7P72 - chains A and B; structure by X-ray diffraction, 2.15 A resolution.

[Chain A]
Name: Sorting nexin-27, Annexin A2
Organism: Homo sapiens
Reference sequence: chimeric construct of Q96L92, P07355: residues 39-141 from Q96L92 (SNX27_HUMAN) positions 39-141 (same numbers); residues 143-460 from P07355 positions 22-339 (UniProt number = residue number - 121)
Sequence (426 residues; numbered 35 to 460; the number before each row is that of its first residue):
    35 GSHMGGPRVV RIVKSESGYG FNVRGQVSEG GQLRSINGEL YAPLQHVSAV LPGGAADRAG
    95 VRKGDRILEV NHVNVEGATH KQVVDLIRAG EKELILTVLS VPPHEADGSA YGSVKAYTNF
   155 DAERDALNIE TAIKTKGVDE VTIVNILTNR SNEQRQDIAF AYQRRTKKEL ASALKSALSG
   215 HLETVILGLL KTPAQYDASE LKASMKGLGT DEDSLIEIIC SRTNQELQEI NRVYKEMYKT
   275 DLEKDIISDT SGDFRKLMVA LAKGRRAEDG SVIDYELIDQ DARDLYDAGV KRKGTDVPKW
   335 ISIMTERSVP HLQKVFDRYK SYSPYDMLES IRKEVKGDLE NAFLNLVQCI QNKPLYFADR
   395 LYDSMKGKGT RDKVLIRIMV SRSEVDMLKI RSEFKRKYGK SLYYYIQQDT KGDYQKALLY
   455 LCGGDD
Disordered / not traced: 35-37, 61-76, 138-141
Construct notes: expression tag (35-38); linker (142); conflict Glu187 (Ala66 in P07355)
Ion coordination: Ca2+ site 1: Gly171, Val172, Glu174; Ca2+ site 2: Lys209, Leu212, Glu217; Ca2+ site 3: Met239, Gly241, Gly243, Asp283; Ca2+ site 4: Gly323, Arg326, Gly328, Glu368; Ca2+ site 5: Ser355, Met399, Gly401, Gly403, Asp443
Swiss-Prot annotation at these positions:
  - modified residue: Ser51 (Phosphoserine), Ser62 (Phosphoserine), Tyr145 (Phosphotyrosine), Ser147 (Phosphoserine), Lys170 (N6-acetyllysine), Lys273 (N6-acetyllysine), Ser305 (Phosphoserine), Tyr320 (Phosphotyrosine), Lys348 (N6-acetyllysine)
  - cross-link: Lys170 (Glycyl lysine isopeptide (Lys-Gly) (interchain with G-Cter in SUMO1))

[Chain B]
Name: Envelope small membrane protein
Notes: engineered mutation(s): N-terminal biotin label
Reference sequence: K9N5R3 (VEMP_MERS1); numbering as in UniProt (aligned over 73-82)
Sequence (14 residues; row label = number of the first residue in the row):
    69 TDDSKPPLPP DEWV
Disordered / not traced: 69-76
Construct notes: linker (69-72)

[How chain A and chain B interact]
Residue-residue contacts (23):
  Gly52(A) with Val82(B)
  Tyr53(A) with Val82(B), hydrogen bond (backbone-backbone)
  Gly54(A) with Val82(B), hydrogen bond (backbone-backbone)
  Phe55(A) with Trp81(B); Val82(B), hydrogen bond (backbone-backbone)
  Asn56(A) with Asp79(B), hydrogen bond; Glu80(B), hydrogen bond (side chain-backbone); Trp81(B)
  Val57(A) with Asp79(B); Glu80(B), hydrogen bond (backbone-backbone); Val82(B), hydrophobic
  Arg58(A) with Pro78(B); Asp79(B)
  Gly59(A) with Pro77(B); Pro78(B), hydrogen bond (backbone-backbone)
  Ala83(A) with Trp81(B), hydrophobic
  Leu85(A) with Trp81(B), hydrophobic
  His114(A) with Pro78(B); Asp79(B); Glu80(B)
  Val118(A) with Glu80(B); Val82(B), hydrophobic
  Ile121(A) with Val82(B), hydrophobic
Also at the interface, not in a pair above, chain A (15 interface residues in all): Gln60, Arg122

[Overview]
15 residues of chain A face 6 of chain B across their interface, with 7 hydrogen bonds. Among the polar pairs
are Tyr53(A)-Val82(B), Asn56(A)-Asp79(B) and Asn56(A)-Glu80(B). Gly171(A), Val172(A) and Glu174(A) form the
Ca2+ site 1.
Chain A is Sorting nexin-27, Annexin A2 (Homo sapiens) and chain B is Envelope small membrane protein; the
structure, The PDZ domain of SNX27 complexed with the PDZ-binding motif of MERS-E, was determined by X-ray
diffraction together with 7P70, 7P71, 7P73 and 7P74 from the same study.
